Entry 8FVH (electron microscopy, 3.10 A resolution); this record covers chains X and a of the 36 polymer chains in the assembly.

== Chain X (and a) ==
Name: E217 portal protein gp19
Organism: Pseudomonas phage vB_PaeM_E217
Notes: chain a of this document is another copy of the same molecule, construct and numbering; everything in this record applies to it too
UniProt: A0A2K8HWX3 (A0A2K8HWX3_9CAUD); residue numbers follow UniProt; this construct covers 96-528
Sequence (433 residues; each row starts with the number of its first residue):
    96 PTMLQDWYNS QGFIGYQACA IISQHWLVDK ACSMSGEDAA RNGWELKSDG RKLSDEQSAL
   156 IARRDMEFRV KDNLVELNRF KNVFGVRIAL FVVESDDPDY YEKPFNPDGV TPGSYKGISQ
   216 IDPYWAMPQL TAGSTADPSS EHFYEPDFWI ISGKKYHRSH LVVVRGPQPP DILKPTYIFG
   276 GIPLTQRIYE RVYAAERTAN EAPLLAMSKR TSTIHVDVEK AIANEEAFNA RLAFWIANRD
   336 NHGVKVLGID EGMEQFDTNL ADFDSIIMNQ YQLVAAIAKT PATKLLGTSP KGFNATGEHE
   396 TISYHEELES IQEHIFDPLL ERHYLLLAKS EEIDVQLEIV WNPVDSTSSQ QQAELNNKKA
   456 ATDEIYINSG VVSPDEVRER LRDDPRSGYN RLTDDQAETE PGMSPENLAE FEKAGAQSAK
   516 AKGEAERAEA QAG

== Interface between chain X and chain a ==
Contacting residue pairs (146; chain X residue first):
  L99(X) - Y288(a)  hydrophobic
  W102(X) - Y288(a)  hydrophobic
  W102(X) - E291(a)
  Y103(X) - Y284(a)  hydrogen bond (side chain-backbone)
  Y103(X) - Y288(a)
  N104(X) - I116(a)
  Q106(X) - Q119(a)  hydrogen bond (backbone-side chain)
  G145(X) - R486(a)  hydrogen bond (backbone-side chain)
  R146(X) - R486(a)
  D232(X) - S247(a)  hydrogen bond
  P233(X) - I216(a)
  S234(X) - S214(a)
  E236(X) - R164(a)  salt bridge
  E236(X) - I213(a)
  F238(X) - W220(a)
  P262(X) - D124(a)
  Q263(X) - R174(a)
  Q263(X) - F175(a)
  P265(X) - S118(a)
  D266(X) - D217(a)
  D266(X) - Y219(a)
  D266(X) - W220(a)
  I267(X) - A115(a)  hydrophobic
  I267(X) - Y219(a)  hydrogen bond (backbone-side chain)
  L268(X) - A115(a)
  L268(X) - Q119(a)
  Y272(X) - Q119(a)  hydrogen bond
  R282(X) - W121(a)
  R286(X) - E291(a)  salt bridge
  R286(X) - A294(a)
  R286(X) - N295(a)
  R292(X) - M302(a)
  T293(X) - P298(a)
  T293(X) - M302(a)
  E296(X) - M302(a)
  L300(X) - R305(a)
  M302(X) - N336(a)  hydrogen bond (backbone-side chain)
  S303(X) - R305(a)  hydrogen bond (backbone-side chain)
  S303(X) - R334(a)
  R305(X) - D335(a)
  R305(X) - N336(a)
  R305(X) - H337(a)
  T306(X) - R334(a)
  S307(X) - G338(a)
  S307(X) - V339(a)
  S307(X) - K340(a)  hydrogen bond (backbone-backbone)
  T308(X) - K340(a)  hydrogen bond (side chain-backbone)
  T308(X) - L342(a)
  T308(X) - M348(a)
  I309(X) - V339(a)  hydrophobic
  I309(X) - K340(a)  hydrogen bond (backbone-backbone)
  I309(X) - V341(a)
  I309(X) - L342(a)  hydrogen bond (backbone-backbone)
  H310(X) - L342(a)
  H310(X) - G343(a)  hydrogen bond (side chain-backbone)
  H310(X) - E346(a)
  V311(X) - V341(a)  hydrophobic
  V311(X) - L342(a)  hydrogen bond (backbone-backbone)
  V311(X) - G343(a)
  V311(X) - I344(a)
  D312(X) - I344(a)
  L327(X) - V341(a)  hydrophobic
  I331(X) - H337(a)
  I331(X) - V339(a)  hydrophobic
  F351(X) - M348(a)
  F351(X) - Q350(a)
  D352(X) - Q350(a)  hydrogen bond (backbone-side chain)
  T353(X) - R305(a)  hydrogen bond
  T353(X) - Q350(a)  hydrogen bond
  T353(X) - D352(a)
  N354(X) - K304(a)  hydrogen bond (backbone-side chain)
  N354(X) - D352(a)
  D357(X) - N354(a)
  D357(X) - L355(a)  hydrogen bond (side chain-backbone)
  D357(X) - A356(a)  hydrogen bond (side chain-backbone)
  F358(X) - A301(a)
  F358(X) - K304(a)
  S360(X) - D359(a)
  N364(X) - M363(a)
  Q365(X) - A294(a)
  Q365(X) - P298(a)
  Q367(X) - L381(a)  hydrogen bond (side chain-backbone)
  Q367(X) - T383(a)
  L368(X) - Y366(a)
  A371(X) - L381(a)
  I372(X) - W121(a)  hydrophobic
  K374(X) - K125(a)
  K386(X) - K386(a)  hydrogen bond (backbone-side chain)
  G387(X) - K386(a)  hydrogen bond (backbone-side chain)
  F388(X) - T383(a)
  F388(X) - S384(a)
  F388(X) - K386(a)
  N389(X) - T383(a)
  N389(X) - S384(a)  hydrogen bond
  N389(X) - A390(a)
  H394(X) - T378(a)
  H394(X) - G392(a)  hydrogen bond (side chain-backbone)
  H394(X) - T396(a)
  I397(X) - S441(a)
  E401(X) - R136(a)  salt bridge
  E401(X) - S441(a)
  S405(X) - E132(a)
  S405(X) - R136(a)  hydrogen bond
  E408(X) - K166(a)
  H409(X) - E132(a)
  D440(X) - S443(a)
  D440(X) - S444(a)
  Q446(X) - Q445(a)
  L450(X) - S444(a)
  L450(X) - Q445(a)
  L450(X) - A448(a)  hydrophobic
  K453(X) - N452(a)  hydrogen bond
  T457(X) - N452(a)  hydrogen bond
  T457(X) - A455(a)
  D458(X) - Y484(a)  hydrogen bond
  I460(X) - E459(a)
  Y461(X) - D458(a)
  Y461(X) - R475(a)
  Y461(X) - L476(a)
  Y461(X) - Y484(a)
  N463(X) - P500(a)
  S464(X) - P500(a)
  G465(X) - R473(a)
  G465(X) - P500(a)
  V466(X) - V472(a)  hydrophobic
  V466(X) - R473(a)  hydrogen bond (backbone-side chain)
  E471(X) - T488(a)
  R475(X) - G483(a)
  R475(X) - Y484(a)
  P496(X) - R473(a)
  N502(X) - P500(a)
  A509(X) - E507(a)
  Q512(X) - K508(a)
  S513(X) - E507(a)
  S513(X) - A511(a)
  A516(X) - A511(a)
  K517(X) - A511(a)
  E519(X) - K515(a)
  A520(X) - A514(a)
  R522(X) - R522(a)
  A523(X) - G518(a)
  A523(X) - R522(a)  hydrogen bond (backbone-side chain)
  E524(X) - G518(a)
  E524(X) - E521(a)
  Q526(X) - R522(a)  hydrogen bond
  A527(X) - A525(a)  hydrophobic
Interface residues without a listed pair, chain X (113 interface residues in all): P96, K142, Y239, P264, I277, A301, K304, F323, W330, R334, D345, I361, E395, S398, E402, E416, P438, E449, A456, V467, G497, E505, G510, A525
Interface residues without a listed pair, chain a (110 interface residues in all): I117, H120, D133, M161, V187, K211, G212, Y251, E285, V287, G347, K379, L380, G382, E393, Q446, N451, P469, L487, D490, E501, A504, K517, E519

== Summary ==
Chain X and chain a form an interface of 113 and 110 residues respectively; the contacts include 32 hydrogen
bonds and 3 salt bridges. Polar pairs include E236(X)-R164(a), R286(X)-E291(a) and E401(X)-R136(a).
Chain X and chain a are both E217 portal protein gp19 (Pseudomonas phage vB_PaeM_E217); the structure,
Pseudomonas phage E217 neck (portal, head-to-tail connector, collar and gateway proteins), was determined by
electron microscopy, deposited together with 8ENV, 8FRS, 8FUV and 8FVG.
